7Q99 - chains A and E of the 5 polymer chains in the assembly; structure by X-ray diffraction, 2.55 A resolution.

Chain A:
Molecule: MHC class I antigen
Source organism: Homo sapiens
UniProt: A0A5B8RNS7 (A0A5B8RNS7_HUMAN); residues 1-276 here correspond to UniProt positions 25-300 (UniProt number = residue number + 24)
Sequence (276 residues; numbered 1 to 276; the number before each row is that of its first residue):
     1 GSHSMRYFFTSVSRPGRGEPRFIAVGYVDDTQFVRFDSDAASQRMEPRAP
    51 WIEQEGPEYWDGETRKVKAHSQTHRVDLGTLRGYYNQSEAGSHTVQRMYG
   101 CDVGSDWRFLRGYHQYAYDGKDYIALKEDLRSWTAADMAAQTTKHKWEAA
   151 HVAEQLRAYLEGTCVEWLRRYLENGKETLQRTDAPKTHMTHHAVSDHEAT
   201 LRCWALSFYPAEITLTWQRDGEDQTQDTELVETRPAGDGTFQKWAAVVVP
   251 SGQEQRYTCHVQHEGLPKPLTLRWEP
Cystine bridges: C101-C164, C203-C259

Chain E:
Molecule: Mel5 Human TCR, beta chain
Source organism: Homo sapiens
Sequence (244 residues; each row starts with the number of its first residue):
     1 SQTIHQWPATLVQPVGSPLSLECTVEGTSNPNLYWYRQAAGRGLQLLFYS
    51 VGIGQISSEVPQNLSASRPQDRQFILSSKKLLLSDSGFYLCAWSETGLGT
   101 GELFFGEGSRLTVLEDLKNVFPPEVAVFEPSEAEISHTQKATLVCLATGF
   151 YPDHVELSWWVNGKEVHSGVCTDPQPLKEQPALNDSRYALSSRLRVSATF
   201 WQDPRNHFRCQVQFYGLSENDEWTQDRAKPVTQIVSAEAWGRAD
Cystine bridges: C23-C91, C145-C210

How chain A and chain E interact:
Pairs across the interface (13):
  R65(A) with Y49(E); E59(E), salt bridge
  K66(A) with L98(E)
  A69(A) with V51(E), hydrophobic; L98(E), hydrophobic
  H70(A) with L98(E)
  Q72(A) with V51(E); Q55(E)
  T73(A) with G97(E)
  R75(A) with Q55(E), hydrogen bond
  V76(A) with N30(E)
  Q155(A) with G99(E); T100(E), hydrogen bond (side chain-backbone)
Other interface residues (no listed pair), chain A (10 interface residues in all): K68
Other interface residues (no listed pair), chain E (11 interface residues in all): G52, T96

Summary:
Chain A and chain E form an interface of 10 and 11 residues respectively, with 2 hydrogen bonds and 1 salt
bridge. Among the polar pairs are R65(A)-E59(E), R75(A)-Q55(E) and Q155(A)-T100(E).
Here chain A is MHC class I antigen and chain E is Mel5 Human TCR, beta chain, both from Homo sapiens. Entry
7Q99 (MHC Class I A02 Allele presenting NLSALGIFST, in complex with Mel5 TCR) was determined by X-ray
diffraction together with 7ZUC, 7Q98, 7Q9A and 7Q9B from the same study.
